Entry 4C0G (X-ray diffraction, 2.40 A resolution); this record covers chains A and D.

Chain A (and D):
Protein: CCR4-not transcription complex subunit 3
Source organism: Homo sapiens
Notes: fragment: not-box domain, residues 656-753; chain D of this document is another copy of the same molecule, construct and numbering; everything in this record applies to it too
UniProtKB: O75175 (CNOT3_HUMAN); residues 656-753 here = UniProt positions 656-753
Chain sequence (102 residues; each row starts with the number of its first residue):
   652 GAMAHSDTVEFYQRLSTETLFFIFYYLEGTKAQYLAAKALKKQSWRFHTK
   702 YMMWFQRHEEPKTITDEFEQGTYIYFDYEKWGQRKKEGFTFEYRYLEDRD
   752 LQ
Disordered / not traced: 652-658, 749-753 (chain D: 652-654, 751-753)
Differences from the reference sequence: expression tag (652-655)
Modified residues: Mse654 (selenomethionine); Mse703 (selenomethionine; parent Met); Mse704 (selenomethionine; parent Met)
Curated features (UniProtKB/Swiss-Prot):
  - natural variant: Q694 to Q753 (deletion: In IDDSADF), R697 (R697Q: In IDDSADF; uncertain significance)

How chain A and chain D interact:
Pairs across the interface (18; chain A residue first):
  F662(A) - Y677(D)
  F662(A) - W732(D)  hydrophobic
  R665(A) - K731(D)
  L666(A) - E669(D)
  S667(A) - E669(D)  hydrogen bond
  E669(A) - L666(D)
  E669(A) - S667(D)  hydrogen bond
  E669(A) - T670(D)  hydrogen bond
  T670(A) - E669(D)  hydrogen bond
  T670(A) - T670(D)  hydrogen bond
  F673(A) - L666(D)  hydrophobic
  F673(A) - T670(D)
  F673(A) - I674(D)  hydrophobic
  I674(A) - F673(D)  hydrophobic
  Y677(A) - F662(D)
  K731(A) - R665(D)  hydrogen bond (backbone-side chain)
  W732(A) - R665(D)
  W732(A) - L666(D)
Also at the interface, not in a pair above, chain A (12 interface residues in all): L678
Also at the interface, not in a pair above, chain D (12 interface residues in all): L678

Summary:
Chain A and chain D each contribute 12 residues to their interface, with 6 hydrogen bonds. Among the polar
pairs are S667(A)-E669(D), E669(A)-T670(D) and T670(A)-T670(D).
Chain A and chain D are both CCR4-not transcription complex subunit 3 (Homo sapiens); the structure, Structure
of the NOT-box domain of human CNOT3, was determined by X-ray diffraction (same publication as 4C0D and 4C0E).
